PDB entry 6Y54 | X-ray diffraction, 2.67 A resolution | chains H and L

# Chain H
Name: Fab A1.1 H chain
From: Mus musculus
Notes: antibody fragment or engineered binder
Sequence (226 residues; numbered 1 to 226; the number before each row is that of its first residue):
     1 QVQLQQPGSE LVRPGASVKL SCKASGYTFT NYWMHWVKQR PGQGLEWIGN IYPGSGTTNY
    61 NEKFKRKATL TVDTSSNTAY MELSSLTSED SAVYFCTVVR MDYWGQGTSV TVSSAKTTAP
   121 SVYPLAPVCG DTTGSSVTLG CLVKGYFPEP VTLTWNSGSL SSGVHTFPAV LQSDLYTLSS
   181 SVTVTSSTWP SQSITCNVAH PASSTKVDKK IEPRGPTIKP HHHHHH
Not modelled in the structure: 130-133, 216-226
Cystine bridges: Cys22-Cys96, Cys141-Cys196
Small-molecule neighbours: OA8 / OAB / OOW: Trp33, His35, Asn50, Asn59, Val99, Arg100, Met101
What the authors report for this chain:
  - binding site for the ligand OOW: Trp33, His35, Asn50, Asn59, Val99
  - binding site for the ligand OAB: Arg100
  - binding site for the ligand OA8: Arg100

# Chain L
Name: Fab A1.1 L chain
From: Mus musculus
Notes: antibody fragment or engineered binder
Sequence (219 residues; row label = number of the first residue in the row):
     1 DVVMTQTPLS LPVSLGDQAS ISCRSSQSLI YSNGNTYLHW YLQKPGQSPK LLIYKVSNRF
    61 SGVPDRFSGS GSGTDFTLKI SRVEAEDLGV YFCSQNTHIP YTFGGGTKLE IKRADAAPTV
   121 SIFPPSSEQL TSGGASVVCF LNNFYPKDIN VKWKIDGSER QNGVLNSWTD QDSKDSTYSM
   181 SSTLTLTKDE YERHNSYTCE ATHKTSTSPI VKSFNRNEC
Not modelled in the structure: 218-219
Cystine bridges: Cys23-Cys93, Cys139-Cys199
Small-molecule neighbours: OA8 / OAB / OOW: Tyr31, Asn35, Tyr37, His39, Leu51, Tyr54, Lys55, Asn58, Phe60, Asn96, Thr97, His98, Ile99, Tyr101
What the authors report for this chain:
  - binding site for the ligand OA8: Tyr31, Tyr37, His39, Tyr54, Lys55, Asn96, Tyr101
  - binding site for the ligand OOW: Tyr31
  - binding site for the ligand OAB: Tyr54, Lys55, Phe60

# Chain H / chain L interface
Residue-residue contacts - 59 pairs, chain H then chain L:
  His35(H) with Tyr101(L)
  Gln39(H) with Gln43(L), hydrogen bond
  Gln43(H) with Val90(L)
  Leu45(H) with Pro49(L), hydrophobic; Phe92(L), hydrophobic; Phe103(L)
  Trp47(H) with Pro100(L), hydrophobic; Tyr101(L)
  Asn61(H) with Pro100(L)
  Phe95(H) with Ser48(L)
  Val99(H) with Asn96(L)
  Met101(H) with Phe60(L)
  Asp102(H) with Tyr41(L); Lys50(L); Leu51(L), hydrogen bond (side chain-backbone); Phe60(L)
  Trp104(H) with Ser48(L); Pro49(L)
  Gly105(H) with Ser48(L)
  Val122(H) with Glu128(L)
  Tyr123(H) with Ser126(L); Gln129(L)
  Pro124(H) with Ser126(L); Glu128(L)
  Leu125(H) with Phe123(L); Val138(L), hydrophobic
  Ala126(H) with Phe123(L)
  Val128(H) with Ile122(L); Pro124(L)
  Thr138(H) with Phe123(L)
  Leu142(H) with Ser136(L); Val138(L), hydrophobic
  Lys144(H) with Ser136(L); Thr185(L)
  His165(H) with Asn142(L); Asn143(L), hydrogen bond; Ser179(L), hydrogen bond
  Thr166(H) with Thr169(L)
  Phe167(H) with Phe140(L), hydrophobic; Asn142(L); Ser167(L); Thr169(L); Ser179(L); Met180(L); Ser181(L)
  Pro168(H) with Ser167(L), hydrogen bond (backbone-side chain); Trp168(L)
  Val170(H) with Leu165(L), hydrophobic; Asn166(L); Ser167(L)
  Thr177(H) with Leu165(L)
  Ser179(H) with Phe140(L); Ser181(L), hydrogen bond
  Ser180(H) with Phe140(L)
  Ser181(H) with Phe140(L); Asn142(L), hydrogen bond
  Lys209(H) with Glu128(L), salt bridge
  Arg214(H) with Pro124(L), hydrogen bond (side chain-backbone); Pro125(L), hydrogen bond (side chain-backbone)
Also at the interface, not in a pair above, chain H (40 interface residues in all): Val37, Gly44, Glu46, Tyr60, Pro127, Leu139, Gly140, Gln172
Also at the interface, not in a pair above, chain L (41 interface residues in all): Gln47, Ile99, Lys108, Ser121, Asp172, Thr183, Phe214

# Overview
The interface between chain H and chain L involves 40 residues on one side and 41 on the other, with 9
hydrogen bonds and 1 salt bridge. Polar pairs include Lys209(H)-Glu128(L), Gln39(H)-Gln43(L) and
Asp102(H)-Leu51(L). From the paper: a binding site for the ligand OA8 at Arg100(H) and Tyr31(L) among others;
a binding site for the ligand OOW at Trp33(H), His35(H) and Tyr31(L) among others.
Here chain H is Fab A1.1 H chain and chain L is Fab A1.1 L chain, both from Mus musculus. Entry 6Y54 (Crystal
structure of a Neisseria meningitidis serogroup A capsular oligosaccharide bound to a functional Fab) was
determined by X-ray diffraction.
